Entry 9LEW (X-ray diffraction, 2.30 A resolution); this record covers chains A and G of the 8 polymer chains in the assembly.

# Chain A (and G)
Name: DNA-damage-inducible protein J
From: Vibrio cholerae serotype O1 (strain ATCC 39315 / El Tor Inaba N16961)
Notes: chain G of this document is another copy of the same molecule, construct and numbering; everything in this record applies to it too
UniProt: Q9KML3 (Q9KML3_VIBCH); residues 1-92 here = UniProt positions 1-92
Sequence (94 residues; numbered -1 to 92; the number before each row is that of its first residue; numbers below 1 keep their minus sign (Gly-1 is residue -1)):
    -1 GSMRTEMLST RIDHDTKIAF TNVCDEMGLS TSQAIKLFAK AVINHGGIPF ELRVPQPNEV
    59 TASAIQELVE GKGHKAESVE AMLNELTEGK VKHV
Unresolved in the structure: -1 to 2, 90-92 (chain G: -1 to 0, 90-92)
Differences from the reference sequence: expression tag (-1 to 0)

# Chain A / chain G interface
Contacting residue pairs - 4 pairs, chain A then chain G:
  Glu49(A) with Arg51(G), salt bridge
  Leu50(A) with Met25(G)
  Val52(A) with Glu24(G)
  Pro53(A) with Glu24(G)
Also at the interface, not in a pair above, chain A (6 interface residues in all): His43, Arg51
Also at the interface, not in a pair above, chain G (4 interface residues in all): His43

# In short
Chain A and chain G form an interface of 6 and 4 residues respectively, with 1 salt bridge. Its one
salt-bridged contact is Glu49(A)-Arg51(G).
Chain A and chain G are both DNA-damage-inducible protein J (Vibrio cholerae serotype O1 (strain ATCC 39315 /
El Tor Inaba N16961)); the structure, The crystal structure of DinJ-YafQ complex from Vibrio cholerae, was
determined by X-ray diffraction.
